PDB entry 3V3Z | X-ray diffraction, 2.90 A resolution | chains L and M of the 3 polymer chains in the assembly

# Chain L
Name: Reaction center protein L chain
Source organism: Rhodobacter sphaeroides
Reference sequence: P0C0Y8 (RCEL_RHOSH); residues 1-281 here correspond to UniProt positions 2-282 (UniProt number = residue number + 1)
Sequence (281 residues; numbered 1 to 281; the number before each row is that of its first residue):
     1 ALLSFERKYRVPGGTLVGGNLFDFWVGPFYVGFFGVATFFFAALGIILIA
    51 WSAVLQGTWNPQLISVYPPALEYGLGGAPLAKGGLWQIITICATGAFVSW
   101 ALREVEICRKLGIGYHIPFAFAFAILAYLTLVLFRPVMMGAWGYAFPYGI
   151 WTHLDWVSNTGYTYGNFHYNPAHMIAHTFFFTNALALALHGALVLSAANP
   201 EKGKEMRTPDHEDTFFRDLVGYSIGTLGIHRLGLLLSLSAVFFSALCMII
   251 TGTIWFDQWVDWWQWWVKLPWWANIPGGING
Construct notes: engineered mutation His177 (Ile178 in P0C0Y8)
Metal / ion sites: Fe ion: His190, His230 (shared with His219(M), Glu234(M), His266(M) of chain M)
Ligand contacts:
  - bacteriochlorophyll a (BCL), molecule 1: Ile46, Tyr128, Leu131, Phe146, Ile150, Trp151, His153, Leu154, Trp156, Val157
  - bacteriochlorophyll a (BCL), molecule 2: Phe97, Phe121, Ala124, Ile125, Ala127, Tyr128, Leu131, Trp156, Val157, Ser158, Thr160, Gly161, Tyr162, Asn166, Phe167, His168, His173, Ala176, His177, Phe180, Val241, Ser244, Ala245, Cys247, Met248
  - bacteriochlorophyll a (BCL), molecule 3: Val157, Tyr162, His168, Phe181
  - bacteriochlorophyll a (BCL), molecule 4: His168, Met174, His177, Thr178, Phe181, Thr182
  - bacteriopheophytin a (BPH), molecule 1: Thr38, Phe41, Ala42, Ile49, Ile89, Cys92, Ala93, Ala96, Phe97, Trp100, Glu104, Ile117, Ala120, Phe121, Phe123, Ala124, Tyr128, Phe146, Tyr148, Gly149, Ile150, His153, Leu238, Val241
  - bacteriopheophytin a (BPH), molecule 2: Phe181, Ala184, Leu185, Ala188, Leu189, Leu219, Val220
  - ubiquinone-10 (U10), molecule 1: Phe29, Tyr30, Val31, Gly35, Thr38, Phe39, Trp100, Arg103
  - ubiquinone-10 (U10), molecule 2: Ile175, Thr178, Phe179, Thr182, Leu185, Ala186, Leu189, His190, Leu193, Phe216, Tyr222, Ser223, Ile224, Gly225, Thr226, Ile229, Leu232

# Chain M
Name: Reaction center protein M chain
Source organism: Rhodobacter sphaeroides
Reference sequence: P0C0Y9 (RCEM_RHOSH); residues 1-302 here correspond to UniProt positions 2-303 (UniProt number = residue number + 1)
Sequence (302 residues; each row starts with the number of its first residue):
     1 AEYQNIFTQVQVRGPADLGMTEDVNLANRSGVGPFSTLLGWFGNAQLGPI
    51 YLGSLGVLSLFSGLMWFFTIGIWFWYQAGWNPAVFLRDLFFFSLEPPAPE
   101 YGLSFAAPLKEGGLWLIASFFMFVAVWSWWGRTYLRAQALGMGKHTAWAF
   151 LSAIWLWMVLGFIRPILMGSWSEAVPYGIFSHLDWTNNFSLVHGNLFYNP
   201 FHGLSIAFLYGSALLFAMHGATILAVSRFGGERELEQIADRGTAAERAAL
   251 FWRWTMGFNATMEGIHRWAIWMAVLVTLTGGIGILLSGTVVDNWYVWGQN
   301 HG
Metal / ion sites: Fe ion: His219, Glu234, His266 (shared with His190(L), His230(L) of chain L)
Ligand contacts:
  - bacteriochlorophyll a (BCL), molecule 1: Trp66, Met122, Val126, Phe150, Ala153, Ile154, Leu156, Trp157, Leu160, Trp185, Thr186, Asn187, Phe189, Ser190, Asn195, Leu196, Phe197, His202, Ser205, Ile206, Leu209, Tyr210, Val276, Thr277, Gly280, Gly281, Ile284
  - bacteriochlorophyll a (BCL), molecule 2: Phe67, Leu89, Met122, Trp157, Leu160, Val175, Ile179, His182, Leu183, Thr186
  - bacteriochlorophyll a (BCL), molecule 3: Thr186, Phe197, Leu209, Tyr210
  - bacteriochlorophyll a (BCL), molecule 4: Phe197, Gly203, Ile206, Ala207, Tyr210, Gly211, Leu214
  - bacteriopheophytin a (BPH), molecule 1: Ser59, Leu60, Gly63, Leu64, Trp66, Phe67, Phe68, Ala125, Val126, Trp129, Thr133, Thr146, Ala149, Phe150, Ala153, Ala273, Thr277
  - bacteriopheophytin a (BPH), molecule 2: Tyr210, Ala213, Leu214, Ala217, Met218, Trp252, Thr255, Met256
  - 1,4-diethylene dioxide (DIO): Ser227, Arg228, Phe229, Gly230, Glu232, Arg233
  - speroidenone (SPN): Trp66, Phe67, Phe68, Ile70, Gly71, Phe74, Trp75, Phe85, Leu89, Phe105, Trp115, Leu116, Ser119, Phe120, Met122, Phe123, Trp157, Met158, Leu160, Gly161, Phe162, Trp171, Val175, Pro176, Tyr177, Gly178, Ile179, His182
  - ubiquinone-10 (U10): Leu214, Leu215, Met218, His219, Thr222, Ile223, Ala245, Ala248, Ala249, Trp252, Met256, Phe258, Asn259, Ala260, Thr261, Met262, Ile265, Trp268, Met272
UniProt features mapped onto this chain:
  - binding site ((7R,8Z)-bacteriochlorophyll b): His182, His202
  - binding site (Fe cation): His219, Glu234, His266
  - binding site (a ubiquinone): Trp252

# Interface between chain L and chain M
Contacting residue pairs - 207 pairs, chain L then chain M:
  Leu3(L) - Arg253(M)
  Leu3(L) - Asn259(M)
  Phe5(L) - Arg241(M)
  Phe5(L) - Glu246(M)
  Glu6(L) - Leu250(M)
  Glu6(L) - Arg253(M)
  Glu6(L) - Trp254(M)  hydrogen bond
  Lys8(L) - Glu246(M)  salt bridge
  Tyr9(L) - Thr243(M)  hydrogen bond
  Tyr9(L) - Glu246(M)  hydrogen bond
  Tyr9(L) - Arg247(M)
  Tyr9(L) - Leu250(M)  hydrophobic
  Tyr9(L) - Trp254(M)
  Arg10(L) - Trp254(M)
  Trp25(L) - Trp254(M)
  Pro28(L) - Arg253(M)
  Pro28(L) - Trp254(M)
  Pro28(L) - Gly257(M)
  Phe29(L) - Trp254(M)
  Phe29(L) - Thr255(M)
  Phe29(L) - Met256(M)
  Phe29(L) - Gly257(M)
  Tyr30(L) - Trp254(M)  hydrogen bond (backbone-backbone)
  Trp100(L) - Thr255(M)
  Arg103(L) - Trp254(M)  hydrogen bond (side chain-backbone)
  Arg103(L) - Thr255(M)  hydrogen bond (side chain-backbone)
  Glu104(L) - Phe251(M)
  Glu104(L) - Thr255(M)
  Ile107(L) - Phe251(M)  hydrophobic
  Ile107(L) - Trp254(M)  hydrophobic
  Ile107(L) - Thr255(M)
  Cys108(L) - Phe251(M)  hydrophobic
  Lys110(L) - Trp254(M)
  Leu111(L) - Arg247(M)  hydrogen bond (backbone-side chain)
  Leu111(L) - Leu250(M)
  Leu111(L) - Phe251(M)
  Leu111(L) - Trp254(M)  hydrophobic
  Gly112(L) - Arg228(M)  hydrogen bond (backbone-side chain)
  Gly112(L) - Phe229(M)
  Ile113(L) - Ala225(M)
  Ile113(L) - Val226(M)  hydrophobic
  Ile113(L) - Arg228(M)
  Ile113(L) - Phe229(M)  hydrophobic
  Ile113(L) - Phe251(M)  hydrophobic
  Gly114(L) - Ala225(M)  hydrogen bond (backbone-backbone)
  Gly114(L) - Arg228(M)
  His116(L) - Gln4(M)  hydrogen bond (side chain-backbone)
  His116(L) - Ala221(M)
  His116(L) - Leu224(M)
  His116(L) - Ala225(M)
  Ile117(L) - Ala221(M)
  Ile117(L) - Thr222(M)
  Ile117(L) - Phe251(M)  hydrophobic
  Ile117(L) - Trp252(M)  hydrophobic
  Trp151(L) - Phe197(M)
  Leu154(L) - Phe197(M)
  Ser158(L) - Asn195(M)  hydrogen bond
  Ser158(L) - Phe197(M)
  Tyr162(L) - Asn187(M)  hydrogen bond
  Tyr162(L) - Leu191(M)
  Asn166(L) - Leu183(M)
  Asn166(L) - Asp184(M)
  Asn166(L) - Asn187(M)
  His168(L) - Leu183(M)  hydrogen bond (side chain-backbone)
  His168(L) - Thr186(M)
  Tyr169(L) - Phe180(M)  hydrogen bond (side chain-backbone)
  Tyr169(L) - Asp184(M)  hydrogen bond
  Met174(L) - Phe180(M)  hydrophobic
  Met174(L) - Leu183(M)  hydrophobic
  Phe180(L) - Leu209(M)
  Phe180(L) - Ala213(M)  hydrophobic
  Phe181(L) - Leu209(M)  hydrophobic
  Asn183(L) - Ser212(M)
  Asn183(L) - Ala213(M)
  Asn183(L) - Phe216(M)
  Ala184(L) - Ala273(M)
  Ala186(L) - Phe216(M)
  Leu187(L) - Ser212(M)
  Leu187(L) - Phe216(M)
  Leu187(L) - Ala269(M)  hydrophobic
  Leu187(L) - Ala273(M)  hydrophobic
  Ala188(L) - Ala273(M)
  His190(L) - His219(M)
  His190(L) - Glu234(M)  salt bridge
  His190(L) - His266(M)  hydrogen bond
  Gly191(L) - His266(M)
  Ala192(L) - His145(M)
  Ala192(L) - Thr146(M)
  Ala192(L) - Ile270(M)  hydrophobic
  Val194(L) - Glu234(M)
  Val194(L) - Leu235(M)
  Val194(L) - His266(M)
  Leu195(L) - His145(M)
  Leu195(L) - Glu263(M)
  Leu195(L) - His266(M)
  Leu195(L) - Arg267(M)
  Leu195(L) - Ile270(M)  hydrophobic
  Ser196(L) - Met142(M)
  Ser196(L) - Gly143(M)  hydrogen bond (backbone-backbone)
  Ser196(L) - His145(M)
  Ala197(L) - Leu235(M)  hydrophobic
  Ala198(L) - Leu235(M)
  Asn199(L) - Gly143(M)
  Asn199(L) - Glu263(M)  hydrogen bond
  Asn199(L) - Arg267(M)
  Pro200(L) - Gly141(M)
  Pro200(L) - Gly143(M)
  Glu201(L) - Gln138(M)
  Glu201(L) - Gly141(M)  hydrogen bond (backbone-backbone)
  Glu201(L) - Lys144(M)  salt bridge
  Met206(L) - Leu235(M)
  Arg207(L) - Glu22(M)  salt bridge
  Arg207(L) - Leu140(M)  hydrogen bond (side chain-backbone)
  Arg207(L) - Gly141(M)  hydrogen bond (side chain-backbone)
  Arg207(L) - Met142(M)
  Arg207(L) - Leu235(M)
  Thr208(L) - Leu235(M)
  Pro209(L) - Leu235(M)
  Asp210(L) - Met20(M)
  His211(L) - Met20(M)
  His211(L) - Glu22(M)  salt bridge
  His211(L) - Met142(M)
  Glu212(L) - Leu235(M)
  Asp213(L) - Asn44(M)
  Thr214(L) - Gly19(M)
  Thr214(L) - Met20(M)  hydrogen bond (side chain-backbone)
  Thr214(L) - Arg29(M)
  Thr214(L) - Leu140(M)
  Phe215(L) - Thr133(M)
  Phe215(L) - Arg136(M)
  Phe215(L) - Ala137(M)
  Phe215(L) - Leu140(M)  hydrophobic
  Phe215(L) - Met142(M)  hydrophobic
  Phe215(L) - Thr146(M)
  Arg217(L) - Asn44(M)
  Arg217(L) - Gln46(M)
  Arg217(L) - Gly48(M)
  Arg217(L) - Pro49(M)
  Arg217(L) - Ile50(M)
  Asp218(L) - Arg29(M)  salt bridge
  Asp218(L) - Ile50(M)
  Asp218(L) - Tyr51(M)  hydrogen bond (backbone-backbone)
  Asp218(L) - Arg132(M)  hydrogen bond (backbone-side chain)
  Asp218(L) - Arg136(M)
  Asp218(L) - Leu140(M)
  Leu219(L) - Trp129(M)
  Leu219(L) - Arg132(M)  hydrogen bond (backbone-side chain)
  Leu219(L) - Thr133(M)
  Val220(L) - Ile50(M)
  Gly221(L) - Leu47(M)
  Gly221(L) - Gly48(M)  hydrogen bond (backbone-backbone)
  Gly221(L) - Pro49(M)
  Gly221(L) - Ile50(M)
  Tyr222(L) - Leu39(M)  hydrophobic
  Tyr222(L) - Asn44(M)  hydrogen bond (side chain-backbone)
  Tyr222(L) - Gln46(M)
  Ser223(L) - Asn44(M)  hydrogen bond (backbone-side chain)
  Ile224(L) - Gly43(M)
  Ile224(L) - Asn44(M)  hydrogen bond (backbone-backbone)
  Gly225(L) - Asn44(M)
  Thr226(L) - Glu232(M)  hydrogen bond (side chain-backbone)
  Leu227(L) - Asn5(M)
  Leu227(L) - Leu224(M)  hydrophobic
  Leu227(L) - Glu232(M)
  Gly228(L) - Phe42(M)
  Ile229(L) - Phe216(M)
  His230(L) - His219(M)  hydrogen bond
  His230(L) - Gly220(M)
  His230(L) - Ile223(M)
  His230(L) - Glu234(M)  salt bridge
  Arg231(L) - Asn5(M)  hydrogen bond (side chain-backbone)
  Arg231(L) - Ile6(M)  hydrogen bond (side chain-backbone)
  Arg231(L) - Phe7(M)
  Arg231(L) - Thr8(M)  hydrogen bond
  Arg231(L) - Trp41(M)  hydrogen bond (side chain-backbone)
  Arg231(L) - Phe42(M)  hydrogen bond (side chain-backbone)
  Leu232(L) - Phe42(M)  hydrophobic
  Gly233(L) - Phe216(M)
  Leu234(L) - Ala217(M)
  Leu234(L) - Ala221(M)  hydrophobic
  Leu234(L) - Leu224(M)  hydrophobic
  Leu235(L) - Phe42(M)  hydrophobic
  Ser237(L) - Ala213(M)  hydrogen bond (side chain-backbone)
  Ser237(L) - Ala217(M)
  Trp263(L) - Phe180(M)  hydrophobic
  Trp266(L) - Leu86(M)  hydrogen bond (side chain-backbone)
  Trp266(L) - Arg87(M)  hydrogen bond (side chain-backbone)
  Val267(L) - Arg87(M)
  Val267(L) - Phe91(M)  hydrophobic
  Trp272(L) - Ala83(M)
  Trp272(L) - Leu86(M)  hydrophobic
  Trp272(L) - Arg87(M)  hydrogen bond (backbone-side chain)
  Ala273(L) - Arg87(M)
  Ile275(L) - Asn81(M)
  Ile275(L) - Ala83(M)  hydrophobic
  Ile275(L) - Val84(M)  hydrophobic
  Ile275(L) - Arg87(M)  hydrogen bond (backbone-side chain)
  Pro276(L) - Val84(M)
  Gly277(L) - Arg87(M)  hydrogen bond (backbone-side chain)
  Gly278(L) - Gln77(M)
  Gly278(L) - Val84(M)
  Gly278(L) - Asp88(M)
  Ile279(L) - Asp88(M)  hydrogen bond (backbone-side chain)
  Ile279(L) - Phe92(M)  hydrophobic
  Asn280(L) - Arg87(M)  hydrogen bond (backbone-side chain)
  Asn280(L) - Asp88(M)  hydrogen bond (backbone-side chain)
  Asn280(L) - Phe91(M)
Interface residues without a listed pair, chain L (96 interface residues in all): Ala1, Ala120, Asp155, Val157, Leu189, Leu193, Lys204
Interface residues without a listed pair, chain M (98 interface residues in all): Tyr3, Val24, Ala78, Phe90, Tyr198, Leu215, Met218, Ile238, Ala239, Ala249, Met272

# Overview
The interface between chain L and chain M involves 96 residues on one side and 98 on the other; the contacts
include 45 hydrogen bonds and 7 salt bridges. Polar pairs include Lys8(L)-Glu246(M), His190(L)-Glu234(M) and
Glu201(L)-Lys144(M).
Here chain L is Reaction center protein L chain and chain M is Reaction center protein M chain, both from
Rhodobacter sphaeroides. Entry 3V3Z (I(L177)H mutant structure of photosynthetic reaction center from
Rhodobacter sphaeroides) was determined by X-ray diffraction together with 3V3Y from the same study.
